Entry 5OEM (X-ray diffraction, 1.90 A resolution); this record covers chain A.

Chain A:
Protein: Interferon regulatory factor 9
From: Mus musculus
UniProtKB: Q61179 (IRF9_MOUSE); residues 197-385 here = UniProt positions 197-385
Sequence (189 residues; each row starts with the number of its first residue):
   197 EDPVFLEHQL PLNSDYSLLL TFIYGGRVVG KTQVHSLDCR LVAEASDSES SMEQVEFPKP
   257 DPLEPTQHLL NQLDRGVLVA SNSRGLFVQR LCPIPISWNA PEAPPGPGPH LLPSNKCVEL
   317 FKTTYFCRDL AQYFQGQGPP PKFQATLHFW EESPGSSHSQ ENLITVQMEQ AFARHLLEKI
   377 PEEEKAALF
Differences from the reference sequence: conflict Ala241 (Arg in Q61179)
From the paper describing this entry:
  - mutagenesis - L233A/R236E/L274A/F283A: abolished binding to STAT1

Overview:
The paper reports that L233A/R236E/L274A/F283A abolish binding to STAT1.
Chain A is Interferon regulatory factor 9 (Mus musculus); the structure, Crystal Structure of Interferon
Regulatory Factor 9 IAD Domain, was determined by X-ray diffraction, deposited together with 5OEN.
